Entry 2C8X (X-ray diffraction, 2.17 A resolution); this record covers chains A and B of the 3 polymer chains in the assembly.

Chain A:
Protein: Thrombin light chain
From: Homo sapiens
Notes: EC 3.4.21.5; fragment: fragment alpha thrombin, residues 328-363
Reference sequence: P00734 (THRB_HUMAN); the construct lacks a stretch of the UniProt sequence, so the offset changes along the chain: -7 to 14 = UniProt 328-349; 15-17 = UniProt 361-363
Sequence (36 residues; numbered -7 to 17 plus 11 insertion-coded residues; the number before each row is that of its first residue; a row labelled like 14A-14K holds insertion residues (14A, then the next letters in order); numbers below 1 keep their minus sign (Thr-7 is residue -7)):
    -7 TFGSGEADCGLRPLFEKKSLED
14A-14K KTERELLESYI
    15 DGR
Disordered / not traced: -7 to -4, 15-17
Swiss-Prot annotation at these positions:
  - site: Arg17 (Cleavage)

Chain B:
Protein: Thrombin heavy chain
From: Homo sapiens
Notes: EC 3.4.21.5; fragment: fragment alpha thrombin, residues 364-622
Reference sequence: P00734 (THRB_HUMAN); the construct lacks a stretch of the UniProt sequence and is renumbered around it, so the offset changes along the chain: 16-37 = UniProt 364-385; 38-60 = UniProt 387-409; 61-77 = UniProt 419-435; 78-97 = UniProt 437-456; 8 more segments
Sequence (259 residues; row label = number of the first residue in the row; note: 1 number in that range is skipped by the numbering (no residue carries it; nothing is unmodelled there); a row labelled like 60A-60I holds insertion residues (60A, then the next letters in order)):
    16 IVEGSDAEIGMSPWQVMLFRKS
   37A P
    38 QELLCGASLISDRWVLTAAHCLL
60A-60I YPPWDKNFT
    61 ENDLLVRIGKHSRTRYE
   77A R
    78 NIEKISMLEKIYIHPRYNWR
   97A E
    98 NLDRDIALMKLKKPVAFSDYIHPVCLPDRETA
129A-129C ASL
   130 LQAGYKGRVTGWGNLKE
146A-146E TWTAN
   147 VGKGQPSVLQVVNLPIVERPVCKDSTRIRITDNMFCA
  184A G
   184 YKP
186A-186D DEGK
   187 RGDACEGDSGGPFVMKSP
204A-204B FN
   205 NRWYQMGIVSWGE
   219 GCD
  221A R
   222 DGKYGFYTHVFRLKKWIQKVIDQFGE
Disordered / not traced: 146A-146E, 147-149
Swiss-Prot annotation at these positions:
  - region: Ala183 to Val200 (High affinity receptor-binding region which is also known as the TP508 peptide)
  - active site (Charge relay system): His57, Asp102, Ser195
  - glycosylation: Asn60G (N-linked (GlcNAc...) (complex) asparagine)
Disulfide bonds: Cys42-Cys58, Cys168-Cys182, Cys191-Cys220
Metal / ion sites: Na+ near Lys224 (its only coordinating residue here)
Residues lining bound ligands: C5M (n-{(2R,3S)-3-[(3-chlorobenzyl)amino]-2-hydroxy-4-phenylbutyl}-4-methoxy-2,3,6-trimethylbenzenesulfonamide): His57, Tyr60A, Trp60D, Trp96, Glu97A, Asn98, Leu99, Ile174, Asp189, Ala190, Cys191, Glu192, Ser195, Val213, Ser214, Trp215, Gly216, Glu217, Gly219, Cys220, Gly226, Phe227, Tyr228

Interface between chain A and chain B:
Contacting residue pairs - 65 pairs, chain A then chain B:
  Glu-2(A) - Phe114(B)
  Glu-2(A) - Pro120(B)
  Ala-1(A) - Arg206(B)  hydrogen bond (backbone-side chain)
  Asp0(A) - His119(B)  salt bridge
  Asp0(A) - Arg206(B)
  Cys1(A) - Pro120(B)
  Cys1(A) - Val121(B)
  Cys1(A) - Cys122(B)  disulfide
  Cys1(A) - Arg206(B)  hydrogen bond (backbone-side chain)
  Gly2(A) - Trp29(B)
  Gly2(A) - Pro120(B)  hydrogen bond (backbone-backbone)
  Gly2(A) - Val121(B)
  Gly2(A) - Cys122(B)
  Gly2(A) - Arg206(B)
  Gly2(A) - Trp207(B)  hydrogen bond (backbone-backbone)
  Leu3(A) - His119(B)  hydrogen bond (backbone-side chain)
  Leu3(A) - Asn205(B)
  Leu3(A) - Arg206(B)
  Arg4(A) - Gly25(B)
  Arg4(A) - Met26(B)  hydrogen bond (side chain-backbone)
  Arg4(A) - Pro28(B)
  Arg4(A) - Trp29(B)
  Arg4(A) - Arg137(B)
  Arg4(A) - Trp207(B)
  Pro5(A) - Ser115(B)
  Pro5(A) - Asp116(B)
  Pro5(A) - His119(B)
  Leu6(A) - Ile24(B)
  Leu6(A) - Asp116(B)
  Phe7(A) - Glu23(B)
  Phe7(A) - Ile24(B)
  Phe7(A) - Gly25(B)
  Phe7(A) - Met26(B)  hydrophobic
  Glu8(A) - Lys202(B)  salt bridge
  Glu8(A) - Asn205(B)
  Glu8(A) - Trp207(B)  hydrogen bond
  Lys9(A) - His119(B)
  Asp14(A) - Glu23(B)
  Asp14(A) - Met26(B)
  Asp14(A) - Arg137(B)  salt bridge
  Asp14(A) - Trp207(B)
  Lys14A(A) - Asp21(B)  hydrogen bond (side chain-backbone)
  Lys14A(A) - Glu23(B)  salt bridge
  Lys14A(A) - Met26(B)
  Thr14B(A) - Arg137(B)  hydrogen bond
  Thr14B(A) - Asn159(B)  hydrogen bond
  Glu14C(A) - Arg137(B)
  Glu14C(A) - Lys202(B)  salt bridge
  Glu14E(A) - Lys135(B)  salt bridge
  Glu14E(A) - Asn159(B)  hydrogen bond
  Glu14E(A) - Tyr184(B)  hydrogen bond
  Leu14F(A) - Lys135(B)
  Leu14F(A) - Gly136(B)
  Leu14F(A) - Asn159(B)
  Leu14F(A) - Trp207(B)  hydrophobic
  Leu14G(A) - Pro204(B)  hydrophobic
  Ser14I(A) - Gly133(B)
  Ser14I(A) - Tyr134(B)
  Ser14I(A) - Lys135(B)  hydrogen bond (side chain-backbone)
  Tyr14J(A) - Tyr134(B)  hydrophobic
  Tyr14J(A) - Lys135(B)  hydrogen bond (side chain-backbone)
  Tyr14J(A) - Met201(B)
  Tyr14J(A) - Lys202(B)
  Tyr14J(A) - Pro204(B)
  Ile14K(A) - Tyr134(B)
Also at the interface, not in a pair above, chain B (33 interface residues in all): Ser20, Ala22, Ser48, Tyr117, Leu129C, Val157
Inter-chain disulfides: Cys1(A)-Cys122(B)

In short:
Chain A and chain B form an interface of 22 and 33 residues respectively, with 1 disulfide bond, 14 hydrogen
bonds and 6 salt bridges. Among the polar pairs are Asp0(A)-His119(B), Glu8(A)-Lys202(B) and
Lys14A(A)-Glu23(B). Bound to chain B: compound C5M.
Chain A is Thrombin light chain and chain B is Thrombin heavy chain, both from Homo sapiens; the structure,
thrombin inhibitors, was determined by X-ray diffraction (same publication as 2C8W, 2C8Y, 2C8Z, 2C90 and
2C93).
